2MPI - chains A and B; structure by solution NMR.

== Chain A ==
Protein: insulin chain A
From: Homo sapiens
Notes: engineered mutation(s): K53P P52K F48G H34D
UniProt: P01308 (INS_HUMAN); residues 1-21 here correspond to UniProt positions 90-110 (UniProt number = residue number + 89)
Amino-acid sequence (21 residues; row label = number of the first residue in the row):
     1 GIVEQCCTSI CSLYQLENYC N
Disulfides: Cys6-Cys11

== Chain B ==
Protein: insulin chain B
From: Homo sapiens
UniProt: P01308 (INS_HUMAN); residues 22-51 here correspond to UniProt positions 25-54 (UniProt number = residue number + 3)
Amino-acid sequence (30 residues; numbered 22 to 51; the number before each row is that of its first residue):
    22 FVNQHLCGSD LVEALYLVCG ERGGFYTKPT
Construct notes: engineered mutation Asp31 (His34 in P01308), Gly45 (Phe48 in P01308), Lys49 (Pro52 in P01308), Pro50 (Lys53 in P01308)
Reported in the primary citation:
  - conformationally variable residues (order/disorder transition): Gly41 to Thr51

== Chain A / chain B interface ==
Pairs across the interface (23; chain A residue first):
  Ile2(A) - Leu32(B)
  Val3(A) - Leu32(B)
  Cys6(A) - His26(B)
  Cys6(A) - Leu27(B)
  Cys7(A) - His26(B)
  Cys7(A) - Leu27(B)
  Cys7(A) - Cys28(B)  disulfide
  Thr8(A) - His26(B)
  Ser9(A) - His26(B)
  Ile10(A) - Val23(B)
  Ile10(A) - Asn24(B)
  Ile10(A) - Gln25(B)
  Ile10(A) - His26(B)
  Cys11(A) - Val23(B)
  Ser12(A) - Val23(B)
  Leu13(A) - Phe22(B)
  Leu13(A) - Val39(B)
  Leu16(A) - Leu36(B)
  Leu16(A) - Val39(B)
  Glu17(A) - Val39(B)
  Tyr19(A) - Leu36(B)
  Tyr19(A) - Thr48(B)
  Cys20(A) - Cys40(B)  disulfide
Also at the interface, not in a pair above, chain B (13 interface residues in all): Tyr47
Inter-chain disulfides: Cys7(A)-Cys28(B), Cys20(A)-Cys40(B)

== Overview ==
14 residues of chain A face 13 of chain B across their interface, with 2 disulfide bonds. The paper reports
conformational variability at Gly41(B).
Here chain A is insulin chain A and chain B is insulin chain B, both from Homo sapiens. Entry 2MPI (Solution
structure of B24G insulin) was determined by solution NMR (same publication as 2MLI).
